PDB entry 8S62 | electron microscopy, 3.75 A resolution | chains B and A

# Chain B
Protein: Nb3.7
Organism: Lama glama
Sequence (140 residues; numbered 1 to 140; the number before each row is that of its first residue):
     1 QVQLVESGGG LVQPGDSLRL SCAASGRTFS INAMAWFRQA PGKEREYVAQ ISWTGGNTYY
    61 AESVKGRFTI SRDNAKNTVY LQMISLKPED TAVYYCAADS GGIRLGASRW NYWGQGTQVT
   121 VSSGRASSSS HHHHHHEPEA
Not modelled in the structure: 1, 124-140
Disulfides: Cys22-Cys96

# Chain A
Protein: Thiamine transporter 2
Organism: Homo sapiens
Reference sequence: Q9BZV2 (S19A3_HUMAN); numbering as in UniProt (aligned over 1-496)
Sequence (535 residues; numbered 1 to 535; the number before each row is that of its first residue):
     1 MDCYRTSLSS SWIYPTVILC LFGFFSMMRP SEPFLIPYLS GPDKQLTSAE ITNEIFPVWT
    61 YSYLVLLLPV FVLTDYVRYK PVIILQGISF IITWLLLLFG QGVKTMQVVE FFYGMVTAAE
   121 VAYYAYIYSV VSPEHYQRVS GYCRSVTLAA YTAGSVLAQL LVSLAQMSYF YLNVISLASV
   181 SVAFLFSLFL PMPKKSMFFH AKPSREIKKS SSVNPVLEET HEGEAPGCEE QKPTSEILST
   241 SGKLNKGQLN SLKPSNVTVD VFVQWFQDLK ECYSSKRLFY WSLWWAFATA GFNQVLNYVQ
   301 ILWDYKAPSQ DSSIYNGAVE AIATFGGAVA AFAVGYVKVN WDLLGELALV VFSVVNAGSL
   361 FLMHYTANIW ACYAGYLIFK SSYMLLITIA VFQIAVNLNV ERYALVFGIN TFIALVIQTI
   421 MTVIVVDQRG LNLPVSIQFL VYGSYFAVIA GIFLMRSMYI TYSTKSQKDV QSPAPSENPD
   481 VSHPEEESNI IMSTKLLEVL FQGPSSGWSH PQFEKGGGSG GGSGGSAWSH PQFEK
Not modelled in the structure: 1-10, 202-270, 460-535
Sequence notes: engineered mutation Gln45 (Asn in Q9BZV2), Gln166 (Asn in Q9BZV2); expression tag (497-535)
Ligand contacts: Amprolium (A1H5C): Glu32, Leu35, Phe56, Trp59, Thr93, Trp94, Leu97, Val109, Glu110, Tyr113, Tyr151, Leu296, Asn297, Gln300
What the authors report for this chain:
  - binding site for Amprolium: Phe56, Trp59, Thr93, Trp94, Leu97, Val109, Glu110, Tyr113, Asn297

# How chain B and chain A interact
Contacting residue pairs (19):
  Gln50(B) - Thr47(A)
  Ser52(B) - Glu50(A)
  Tyr59(B) - Thr47(A)
  Ile103(B) - Thr105(A)
  Ile103(B) - Val108(A)  hydrophobic
  Arg104(B) - Gly100(A)
  Arg104(B) - Gln101(A)  hydrogen bond (backbone-backbone)
  Arg104(B) - Thr105(A)  hydrogen bond (backbone-side chain)
  Leu105(B) - Phe99(A)
  Leu105(B) - Gly100(A)
  Gly106(B) - Phe99(A)
  Gly106(B) - Gln101(A)
  Ala107(B) - Gln101(A)  hydrogen bond (backbone-side chain)
  Ser108(B) - Gln101(A)  hydrogen bond (backbone-side chain)
  Arg109(B) - Gln45(A)  hydrogen bond (side chain-backbone)
  Arg109(B) - Leu46(A)
  Arg109(B) - Glu50(A)  salt bridge
  Arg109(B) - Gln101(A)
  Trp110(B) - Gln45(A)
Interface residues without a listed pair, chain B (14 interface residues in all): Phe37, Asp99, Gly102
Interface residues without a listed pair, chain A (13 interface residues in all): Asp43, Leu96, Gly102, Lys104

# In short
The interface between chain B and chain A involves 14 residues on one side and 13 on the other; the contacts
include 5 hydrogen bonds and 1 salt bridge. Polar pairs include Arg109(B)-Glu50(A), Arg104(B)-Thr105(A) and
Ala107(B)-Gln101(A). Bound to chain A: Amprolium. The paper reports a binding site for Amprolium at Phe56(A),
Trp59(A) and Thr93(A) among others.
Chain B is Nb3.7 (Lama glama) and chain A is Thiamine transporter 2 (Homo sapiens); the structure, Cryo-EM
structure of amprolium-bound human SLC19A3 in inward-open state, was determined by electron microscopy
together with 8S4U, 8S5U, 8S5W, 8S5Z, 8S61 and 9G5K from the same study.
